PDB entry 7FKD | X-ray diffraction, 1.45 A resolution | chains A and B

== Chain A ==
Molecule: Pre-mRNA-splicing factor 8
Source organism: Saccharomyces cerevisiae S288C
UniProt: P33334 (PRP8_YEAST); residue numbers follow UniProt; this construct covers 1836-2090
Amino-acid sequence (258 residues; row label = number of the first residue in the row):
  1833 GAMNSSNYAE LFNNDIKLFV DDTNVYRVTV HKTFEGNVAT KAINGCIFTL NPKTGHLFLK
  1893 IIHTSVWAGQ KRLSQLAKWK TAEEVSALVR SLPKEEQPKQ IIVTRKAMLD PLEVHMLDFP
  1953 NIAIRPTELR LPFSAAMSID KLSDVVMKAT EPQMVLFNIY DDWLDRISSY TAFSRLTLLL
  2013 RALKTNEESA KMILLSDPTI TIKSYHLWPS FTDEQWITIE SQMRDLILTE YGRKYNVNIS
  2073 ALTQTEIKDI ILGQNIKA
Not modelled in the structure: 2070-2090
Sequence notes: expression tag (1833-1835)
Curated features (UniProtKB/Swiss-Prot):
  - mutagenesis: Asp1853 (D1853A: Alters protein folding. Severely impaired growth. Strongly reduced growth at 35 degrees Celsius; when associated with A-1854; D1853N: Reduced growth at 30 degrees Celsius ...), Asp1854 (D1854A: Reduced growth at 30 degrees Celsius. Strongly reduced growth at 16 degrees Celsius. Strongly reduced growth at 35 degrees Celsius; when associated with A-1853 ...), Thr1855 (T1855A: Reduced growth at 30 degrees Celsius. Strongly reduced growth at 16 degrees Celsius), Thr1936 (T1936A: Reduced growth at 30 degrees Celsius. Strongly reduced growth at 16 degrees Celsius), Arg1937 (R1937K: Severely impaired growth. Reduced growth at 30 degrees Celsius. Strongly reduced growth at 16 degrees Celsius)

== Chain B ==
Molecule: A1 cistron-splicing factor AAR2
Source organism: Saccharomyces cerevisiae S288C
UniProt: P32357 (AAR2_YEAST); aligned to UniProt positions 1-317 over residues 1-317
Amino-acid sequence (308 residues; numbered -3 to 317; 13 numbers in that range are skipped by the numbering (no residue carries them; nothing is unmodelled there); the number before each row is that of its first residue; numbers below 1 keep their minus sign (Gly-3 is residue -3)):
    -3 GAMAMNTVPF TSAPIEVTIG IDQYSFNVKE NQPFHGIKDI PIGHVHVIHF QHADNSSMRY
    57 GYWFDCRMGN FYIQYDPKDG LYKMMEERDG AKFENIVHNF KERQMMVSYP KIDEDDTWYN
   117 LTEFVQMDKI RKIVRKDENQ FSYVDSSMTT VQENEL
   166 SSSSSDPAHS LNYTVINFKS REAIRPGHEM EDFLDKSYYL NTVMLQGIFK NSSNYFGELQ
   226 FAFLNAMFFG NYGSSLQWHA MIELICSSAT VPKHMLDKLD EILYYQIKTL PEQYSDILLN
   286 ERVWNICLYS SFQKNSLHNT EKIMENKYPE LL
Not modelled in the structure: -3 to 0, 166-169
Sequence notes: expression tag (-3 to 0); conflict Ser166 (Leu153 in P32357), Ser167 (Lys154 in P32357), Ser170 (Asp in P32357)
Small-molecule neighbours: N-(2,6-dimethylphenyl)methanesulfonamide (WAE): Pro5, Phe6, Thr7, Tyr68, Gln70, Glu83, Lys88, Phe89, Ile92, Phe96
Curated features (UniProtKB/Swiss-Prot):
  - region: Leu261 to Ile282 (Leucine-zipper)
  - modified residue: Ser253 (Phosphoserine), Thr274 (Phosphothreonine)

== How chain A and chain B interact ==
Pairs across the interface (17):
  Gln1907(A) - Met195(B)
  Gln1907(A) - Leu199(B)
  Leu1908(A) - Met195(B)  hydrophobic
  Trp1911(A) - Glu194(B)
  Trp1911(A) - Met195(B)  hydrophobic
  Trp1911(A) - Phe198(B)  hydrophobic
  Asp1942(A) - Lys184(B)  salt bridge
  Asp1942(A) - Phe198(B)
  Glu1945(A) - Lys184(B)  salt bridge
  Val1946(A) - Ile189(B)  hydrophobic
  Val1946(A) - Glu194(B)
  Val1946(A) - Phe198(B)  hydrophobic
  His1947(A) - Glu194(B)  salt bridge
  Leu1949(A) - Lys184(B)
  Leu1949(A) - Ser185(B)
  Leu1949(A) - Arg186(B)
  Asp1950(A) - Arg186(B)  salt bridge

== In short ==
9 residues of chain A face 8 of chain B across their interface, with 4 salt bridges. Polar contacts include
Asp1942(A)-Lys184(B), Glu1945(A)-Lys184(B) and His1947(A)-Glu194(B). Bound to chain B:
N-(2,6-dimethylphenyl)methanesulfonamide. UniProt lists 5 mutagenesis sites on chain A.
Chain A is Pre-mRNA-splicing factor 8 and chain B is A1 cistron-splicing factor AAR2, both from Saccharomyces
cerevisiae S288C; the structure, PanDDA analysis group deposition -- Aar2/RNaseH in complex with fragment
P04C11 from the F2X-Universal Library, was determined by X-ray diffraction, deposited together with 5ST0,
5ST1, 5ST2, 5ST3, 5ST4, 5ST5 and 248 further entries.
